7VXA - chains A and B of the 4 polymer chains in the assembly; structure by electron microscopy, 3.90 A resolution.

# Chain A
Name: Spike glycoprotein
From: Severe acute respiratory syndrome coronavirus 2
Reference sequence: P0DTC2 (SPIKE_SARS2); residue numbers follow UniProt; this construct covers 1-1208
Sequence (1261 residues; row label = number of the first residue in the row):
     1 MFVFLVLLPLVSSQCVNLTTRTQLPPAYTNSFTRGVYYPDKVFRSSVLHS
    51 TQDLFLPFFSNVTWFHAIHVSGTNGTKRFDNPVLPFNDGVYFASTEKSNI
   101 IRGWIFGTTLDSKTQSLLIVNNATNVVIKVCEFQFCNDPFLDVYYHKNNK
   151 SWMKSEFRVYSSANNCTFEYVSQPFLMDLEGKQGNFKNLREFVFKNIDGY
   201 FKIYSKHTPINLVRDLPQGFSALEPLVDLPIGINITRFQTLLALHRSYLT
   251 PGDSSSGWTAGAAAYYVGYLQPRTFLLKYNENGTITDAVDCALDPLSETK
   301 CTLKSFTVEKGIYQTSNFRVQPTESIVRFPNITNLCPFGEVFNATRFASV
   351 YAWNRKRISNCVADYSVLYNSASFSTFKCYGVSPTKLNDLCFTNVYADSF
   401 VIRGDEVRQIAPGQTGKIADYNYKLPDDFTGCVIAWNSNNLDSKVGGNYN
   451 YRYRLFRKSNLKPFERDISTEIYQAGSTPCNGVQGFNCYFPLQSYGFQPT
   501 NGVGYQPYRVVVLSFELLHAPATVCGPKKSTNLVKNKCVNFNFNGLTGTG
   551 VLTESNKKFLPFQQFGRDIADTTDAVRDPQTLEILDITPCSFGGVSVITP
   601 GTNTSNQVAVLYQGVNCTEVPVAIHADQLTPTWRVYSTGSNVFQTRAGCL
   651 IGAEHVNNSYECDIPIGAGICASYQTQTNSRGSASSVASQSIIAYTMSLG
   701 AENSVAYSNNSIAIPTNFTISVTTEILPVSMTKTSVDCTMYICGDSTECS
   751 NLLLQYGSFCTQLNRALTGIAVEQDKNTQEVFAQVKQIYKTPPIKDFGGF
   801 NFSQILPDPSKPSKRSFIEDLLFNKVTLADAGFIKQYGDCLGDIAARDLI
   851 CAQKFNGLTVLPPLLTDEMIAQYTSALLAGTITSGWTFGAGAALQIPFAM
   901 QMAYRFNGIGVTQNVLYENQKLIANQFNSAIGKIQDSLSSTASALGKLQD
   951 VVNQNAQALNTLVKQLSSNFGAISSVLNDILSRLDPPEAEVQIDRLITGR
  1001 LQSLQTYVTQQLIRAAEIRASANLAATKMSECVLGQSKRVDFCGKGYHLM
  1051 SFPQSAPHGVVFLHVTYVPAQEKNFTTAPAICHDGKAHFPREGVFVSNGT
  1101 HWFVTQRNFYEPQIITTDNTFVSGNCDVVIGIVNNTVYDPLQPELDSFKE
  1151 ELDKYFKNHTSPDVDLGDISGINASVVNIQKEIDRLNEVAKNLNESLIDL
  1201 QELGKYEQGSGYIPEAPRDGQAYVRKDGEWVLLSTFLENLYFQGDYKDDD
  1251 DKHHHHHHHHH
Disordered / not traced: 1-13, 70-76, 248-254, 621-640, 677-688, 828-853, 1148-1261
Cystine bridges: Cys-131/Cys-166, Cys-291/Cys-301, Cys-336/Cys-361, Cys-379/Cys-432, Cys-391/Cys-525, Cys-480/Cys-488, Cys-538/Cys-590, Cys-617/Cys-649, Cys-662/Cys-671, Cys-738/Cys-760, Cys-743/Cys-749, Cys-1032/Cys-1043, Cys-1082/Cys-1126
Sequence notes: variant Asp-142 (Gly in P0DTC2), Lys-154 (Glu in P0DTC2), Arg-452 (Leu in P0DTC2), Gln-484 (Glu in P0DTC2), Gly-614 (Asp in P0DTC2), Arg-681 (Pro in P0DTC2), Gly-682 (Arg in P0DTC2), Ser-683 (Arg in P0DTC2), Ser-685 (Arg in P0DTC2), Pro-986 (Lys in P0DTC2), Pro-987 (Val in P0DTC2); expression tag (1209-1261)
UniProt features mapped onto this chain:
  - region: Asn-280 to Cys-301 (Putative superantigen), Arg-403 to Asp-405 (Integrin-binding motif), Asn-448 to Tyr-451, Tyr-453 to Phe-456 (Immunodominant HLA epitope recognized by the CD8+), Ser-816 to Tyr-837 (Fusion peptide 1), Lys-835 to Phe-855 (Fusion peptide 2), Asp-1163 to Glu-1202 (Heptad repeat 2)
  - site: Arg-815, Ser-816 (Cleavage)
  - glycosylation: Asn-17 (N-linked (GlcNAc...) (complex) asparagine), Asn-61 (N-linked (GlcNAc...) (hybrid) asparagine), Asn-74 (N-linked (GlcNAc...) (complex) asparagine), Asn-122 (N-linked (GlcNAc...) (hybrid) asparagine), Asn-149 (N-linked (GlcNAc...) (complex) asparagine), Asn-165 (N-linked (GlcNAc...) (complex) asparagine), Asn-234 (N-linked (GlcNAc...) (high mannose) asparagine), Asn-282 (N-linked (GlcNAc...) (complex) asparagine), Thr-323 (O-linked (GalNAc) threonine), Ser-325 (O-linked (HexNAc...) serine), Asn-331 (N-linked (GlcNAc...) (complex) asparagine), Asn-343 (N-linked (GlcNAc...) (complex) asparagine), Asn-603 (N-linked (GlcNAc...) (hybrid) asparagine), Asn-616 (N-linked (GlcNAc...) (complex) asparagine), Asn-657 (N-linked (GlcNAc...) (complex) asparagine), Thr-676 (O-linked (GlcNAc...) threonine), Thr-678 (O-linked (GlcNAc...) threonine), Asn-709 (N-linked (GlcNAc...) (high mannose) asparagine), Asn-717 (N-linked (GlcNAc...) (hybrid) asparagine), Asn-801 (N-linked (GlcNAc...) (hybrid) asparagine) and 6 more in UniProt
  - natural variant: Leu-5 (L5F: In strain: Iota/B.1.526), Ser-13 (S13I: In strain: Epsilon/B.1.427/B.1.429), Leu-18 (L18F: In strain: Beta/B.1.351, Gamma/P.1 and 1 more), Thr-19 (T19I: In strain: Omicron/BQ.1.1, Omicron/XBB.1.5 and 1 more; T19R: In strain: Delta/B.1.617.2, Omicron/BA.2 and 4 more), Thr-20 (T20N: In strain: Gamma/P.1), Leu-24 to Ala-27 (sequence variant, change not given here; In strain: Omicron/BA.2, Omicron/BA.2.12.1 and 6 more), Pro-26 (P26S: In strain: Gamma/P.1), Gln-52 (Q52H: In strain: Omicron/EG.5.1), Ala-67 (A67V: In strain: Eta/B.1.525, Omicron/BA.1), His-69 to Val-70 (deletion: In strain: Alpha/B.1.1.7, Eta/B.1.525 and 5 more), Gly-75 (G75V: In strain: Lambda/C.37), Thr-76 (T76I: In strain: Lambda/C.37), 81 further natural variant entries in UniProt
  - mutagenesis: His-69 to Val-70 (Increased incorporation of cleaved spike into virions), Asn-121 (N121Q: Partial loss of biliverdin affinity), Arg-190 (R190K: Partial loss of biliverdin affinity), Asn-234 (N234Q: Increased resistance to neutralizing antibodies), Asn-331 (N331Q: Reduced viral infectivity), Asn-343 (N343Q: Reduced viral infectivity), Tyr-453 (Y453F: Decreased HLA binding to NF9 epitope. Increased binding affinity to human ACE2), Ala-475 (A475V: Increased resistance to neutralizing antibodies), Val-483 (V483A: Increased resistance to neutralizing antibodies), Phe-490 (F490L: Increased resistance to neutralizing antibodies and human covalescent sera neutralization), Gln-493 (Q493N: Reduced host ACE2-binding affinity in vitro; Q493Y: Reduced host ACE2-binding affinity in vitro), Asn-501 (N501T: Reduced host ACE2-binding affinity in vitro; N501Y: Increased binding affinity to human ACE2), 7 further mutagenesis entries in UniProt

# Chain B
Name: Spike glycoprotein
From: Severe acute respiratory syndrome coronavirus 2
Reference sequence: P0DTC2 (SPIKE_SARS2); the author numbering skips numbers that UniProt does not, so the offset changes along the chain: 1-827 = UniProt 1-827; 834-1214 = UniProt 828-1208
Sequence (1261 residues; row label = number of the first residue in the row; note: 6 numbers in that range are skipped by the numbering (no residue carries them; nothing is unmodelled there)):
     1 MFVFLVLLPLVSSQCVNLTTRTQLPPAYTNSFTRGVYYPDKVFRSSVLHS
    51 TQDLFLPFFSNVTWFHAIHVSGTNGTKRFDNPVLPFNDGVYFASTEKSNI
   101 IRGWIFGTTLDSKTQSLLIVNNATNVVIKVCEFQFCNDPFLDVYYHKNNK
   151 SWMKSEFRVYSSANNCTFEYVSQPFLMDLEGKQGNFKNLREFVFKNIDGY
   201 FKIYSKHTPINLVRDLPQGFSALEPLVDLPIGINITRFQTLLALHRSYLT
   251 PGDSSSGWTAGAAAYYVGYLQPRTFLLKYNENGTITDAVDCALDPLSETK
   301 CTLKSFTVEKGIYQTSNFRVQPTESIVRFPNITNLCPFGEVFNATRFASV
   351 YAWNRKRISNCVADYSVLYNSASFSTFKCYGVSPTKLNDLCFTNVYADSF
   401 VIRGDEVRQIAPGQTGKIADYNYKLPDDFTGCVIAWNSNNLDSKVGGNYN
   451 YRYRLFRKSNLKPFERDISTEIYQAGSTPCNGVQGFNCYFPLQSYGFQPT
   501 NGVGYQPYRVVVLSFELLHAPATVCGPKKSTNLVKNKCVNFNFNGLTGTG
   551 VLTESNKKFLPFQQFGRDIADTTDAVRDPQTLEILDITPCSFGGVSVITP
   601 GTNTSNQVAVLYQGVNCTEVPVAIHADQLTPTWRVYSTGSNVFQTRAGCL
   651 IGAEHVNNSYECDIPIGAGICASYQTQTNSRGSASSVASQSIIAYTMSLG
   701 AENSVAYSNNSIAIPTNFTISVTTEILPVSMTKTSVDCTMYICGDSTECS
   751 NLLLQYGSFCTQLNRALTGIAVEQDKNTQEVFAQVKQIYKTPPIKDFGGF
   801 NFSQILPDPSKPSKRSFIEDLLFNKVT
   834 LADAGFIKQYGDCLGDIAARDLICAQKFNGLTVLPPLLTDEMIAQYTSAL
   884 LAGTITSGWTFGAGAALQIPFAMQMAYRFNGIGVTQNVLYENQKLIANQF
   934 NSAIGKIQDSLSSTASALGKLQDVVNQNAQALNTLVKQLSSNFGAISSVL
   984 NDILSRLDPPEAEVQIDRLITGRLQSLQTYVTQQLIRAAEIRASANLAAT
  1034 KMSECVLGQSKRVDFCGKGYHLMSFPQSAPHGVVFLHVTYVPAQEKNFTT
  1084 APAICHDGKAHFPREGVFVSNGTHWFVTQRNFYEPQIITTDNTFVSGNCD
  1134 VVIGIVNNTVYDPLQPELDSFKEELDKYFKNHTSPDVDLGDISGINASVV
  1184 NIQKEIDRLNEVAKNLNESLIDLQELGKYEQGSGYIPEAPRDGQAYVRKD
  1234 GEWVLLSTFLENLYFQGDYKDDDDKHHHHHHHHH
Disordered / not traced: 1-13, 70-76, 248-254, 621-640, 677-688, 834-853, 1154-1267
Cystine bridges: Cys-131/Cys-166, Cys-291/Cys-301, Cys-336/Cys-361, Cys-379/Cys-432, Cys-391/Cys-525, Cys-480/Cys-488, Cys-538/Cys-590, Cys-617/Cys-649, Cys-662/Cys-671, Cys-738/Cys-760, Cys-743/Cys-749, Cys-1038/Cys-1049, Cys-1088/Cys-1132
Sequence notes: variant Asp-142 (Gly in P0DTC2), Lys-154 (Glu in P0DTC2), Arg-452 (Leu in P0DTC2), Gln-484 (Glu in P0DTC2), Gly-614 (Asp in P0DTC2), Arg-681 (Pro in P0DTC2), Gly-682 (Arg in P0DTC2), Ser-683 (Arg in P0DTC2), Ser-685 (Arg in P0DTC2), Pro-992 (Lys986 in P0DTC2), Pro-993 (Val987 in P0DTC2); expression tag (1215-1267)
UniProt features mapped onto this chain:
  - region: Asn-280 to Cys-301 (Putative superantigen), Arg-403 to Asp-405 (Integrin-binding motif), Asn-448 to Tyr-451, Tyr-453 to Phe-456 (Immunodominant HLA epitope recognized by the CD8+), Ser-816 to Tyr-843 (Fusion peptide 1), Lys-841 to Phe-861 (Fusion peptide 2), Asp-1169 to Glu-1208 (Heptad repeat 2)
  - site: Arg-815, Ser-816 (Cleavage)
  - glycosylation: Asn-17 (N-linked (GlcNAc...) (complex) asparagine), Asn-61 (N-linked (GlcNAc...) (hybrid) asparagine), Asn-74 (N-linked (GlcNAc...) (complex) asparagine), Asn-122 (N-linked (GlcNAc...) (hybrid) asparagine), Asn-149 (N-linked (GlcNAc...) (complex) asparagine), Asn-165 (N-linked (GlcNAc...) (complex) asparagine), Asn-234 (N-linked (GlcNAc...) (high mannose) asparagine), Asn-282 (N-linked (GlcNAc...) (complex) asparagine), Thr-323 (O-linked (GalNAc) threonine), Ser-325 (O-linked (HexNAc...) serine), Asn-331 (N-linked (GlcNAc...) (complex) asparagine), Asn-343 (N-linked (GlcNAc...) (complex) asparagine), Asn-603 (N-linked (GlcNAc...) (hybrid) asparagine), Asn-616 (N-linked (GlcNAc...) (complex) asparagine), Asn-657 (N-linked (GlcNAc...) (complex) asparagine), Thr-676 (O-linked (GlcNAc...) threonine), Thr-678 (O-linked (GlcNAc...) threonine), Asn-709 (N-linked (GlcNAc...) (high mannose) asparagine), Asn-717 (N-linked (GlcNAc...) (hybrid) asparagine), Asn-801 (N-linked (GlcNAc...) (hybrid) asparagine) and 6 more in UniProt

# How chain A and chain B interact
Residue-residue contacts - 147 pairs, chain A then chain B:
  Arg-319(A) / Asp-745(B)  salt bridge
  Arg-357(A) / Pro-230(B)  hydrogen bond (side chain-backbone)
  Arg-357(A) / Ile-231(B)  hydrogen bond (side chain-backbone)
  Arg-357(A) / Gly-232(B)
  Gly-381(A) / Arg-989(B)  hydrogen bond (backbone-side chain)
  Val-382(A) / Arg-989(B)
  Ser-383(A) / Arg-989(B)  hydrogen bond (backbone-backbone)
  Ser-383(A) / Leu-990(B)
  Ser-383(A) / Asp-991(B)  hydrogen bond
  Pro-384(A) / Asp-991(B)
  Lys-386(A) / Ser-988(B)
  Lys-386(A) / Arg-989(B)
  Leu-390(A) / Ser-988(B)
  Leu-390(A) / Arg-989(B)
  Thr-430(A) / Arg-989(B)
  Ala-475(A) / Ser-383(B)  hydrogen bond (backbone-side chain)
  Gly-476(A) / Ser-383(B)
  Ser-477(A) / Tyr-369(B)  hydrogen bond
  Ser-477(A) / Pro-384(B)
  Phe-486(A) / Lys-378(B)
  Phe-486(A) / Cys-379(B)
  Leu-517(A) / Arg-989(B)
  Ala-520(A) / Lys-41(B)
  Pro-521(A) / Lys-41(B)
  Thr-547(A) / Asn-984(B)  hydrogen bond (backbone-side chain)
  Phe-559(A) / Phe-43(B)  hydrophobic
  Leu-560(A) / Tyr-38(B)  hydrophobic
  Phe-562(A) / Tyr-38(B)  hydrophobic
  Phe-562(A) / Lys-41(B)
  Phe-562(A) / Glu-224(B)
  Phe-562(A) / Pro-225(B)  hydrophobic
  Gln-563(A) / Lys-41(B)
  Gln-563(A) / Val-42(B)
  Gln-563(A) / Phe-43(B)
  Gln-564(A) / Lys-41(B)  hydrogen bond
  Phe-565(A) / Lys-41(B)
  Phe-565(A) / Val-42(B)
  Phe-565(A) / Phe-43(B)  hydrogen bond (backbone-backbone)
  Gly-566(A) / Phe-43(B)
  Arg-567(A) / Val-42(B)
  Arg-567(A) / Phe-43(B)  hydrogen bond (backbone-backbone)
  Arg-567(A) / Arg-44(B)
  Asp-568(A) / Arg-44(B)
  Ile-569(A) / Val-47(B)  hydrophobic
  Ala-570(A) / Asn-862(B)
  Ala-570(A) / Val-969(B)  hydrophobic
  Asp-571(A) / Arg-44(B)  salt bridge
  Thr-572(A) / Asn-862(B)
  Thr-588(A) / Phe-861(B)
  Pro-589(A) / Phe-861(B)
  Phe-592(A) / Lys-860(B)
  Phe-592(A) / Leu-864(B)
  Phe-592(A) / Thr-865(B)
  Gln-613(A) / Leu-867(B)
  Pro-665(A) / Leu-870(B)  hydrophobic
  Gly-667(A) / Pro-869(B)
  Gly-667(A) / Leu-870(B)
  Ala-668(A) / Pro-869(B)  hydrogen bond (backbone-backbone)
  Ala-668(A) / Leu-870(B)
  Ala-668(A) / Thr-872(B)
  Gly-669(A) / Leu-870(B)  hydrogen bond (backbone-backbone)
  Gly-669(A) / Thr-872(B)
  Gly-669(A) / Met-875(B)
  Thr-696(A) / Met-875(B)
  Met-697(A) / Leu-871(B)  hydrophobic
  Met-697(A) / Met-875(B)  hydrophobic
  Met-697(A) / Tyr-879(B)
  Leu-699(A) / Ile-788(B)
  Leu-699(A) / Met-875(B)  hydrophobic
  Leu-699(A) / Gln-878(B)
  Leu-699(A) / Tyr-879(B)
  Gly-700(A) / Lys-786(B)
  Gly-700(A) / Ile-788(B)
  Ala-701(A) / Gln-787(B)
  Ala-701(A) / Ile-788(B)  hydrogen bond (backbone-backbone)
  Glu-702(A) / Ile-788(B)
  Asn-703(A) / Gln-787(B)  hydrogen bond
  Asn-703(A) / Ile-788(B)  hydrogen bond (backbone-backbone)
  Asn-703(A) / Tyr-789(B)
  Asn-703(A) / Lys-790(B)  hydrogen bond (backbone-backbone)
  Val-705(A) / Lys-790(B)
  Val-705(A) / Thr-889(B)
  Val-705(A) / Ser-890(B)
  Ala-706(A) / Gln-901(B)  hydrogen bond (backbone-side chain)
  Tyr-707(A) / Pro-792(B)  hydrophobic
  Tyr-707(A) / Asp-796(B)  hydrogen bond (side chain-backbone)
  Tyr-707(A) / Gln-901(B)
  Tyr-707(A) / Phe-904(B)
  Ser-708(A) / Gln-901(B)
  Ser-708(A) / Pro-903(B)
  Asn-709(A) / Asp-796(B)  hydrogen bond
  Asn-709(A) / Pro-903(B)
  Ser-711(A) / Gln-901(B)
  Ser-711(A) / Pro-903(B)
  Ile-712(A) / Gln-901(B)
  Ala-713(A) / Leu-900(B)
  Ala-713(A) / Gln-901(B)  hydrogen bond (backbone-backbone)
  Pro-715(A) / Leu-900(B)  hydrophobic
  Gln-957(A) / Arg-765(B)
  Thr-961(A) / Ser-758(B)
  Thr-961(A) / Gln-762(B)  hydrogen bond
  Gln-965(A) / Tyr-756(B)
  Gln-965(A) / Ser-758(B)  hydrogen bond
  Gln-965(A) / Phe-759(B)
  Ser-968(A) / Gln-755(B)
  Ser-968(A) / Gly-757(B)
  Asn-969(A) / Gln-755(B)  hydrogen bond (backbone-backbone)
  Phe-970(A) / Gln-755(B)  hydrogen bond (backbone-backbone)
  Phe-970(A) / Tyr-756(B)
  Phe-970(A) / Phe-759(B)  hydrophobic
  Gly-971(A) / Gln-755(B)
  Gly-971(A) / Tyr-756(B)
  Gln-1002(A) / Gln-1011(B)  hydrogen bond
  Thr-1006(A) / Gln-1011(B)  hydrogen bond
  Ile-1013(A) / Leu-1018(B)  hydrophobic
  Glu-1017(A) / Arg-1025(B)  salt bridge
  Arg-1039(A) / Thr-1033(B)
  Arg-1039(A) / Glu-1037(B)  salt bridge
  Val-1040(A) / Ser-1036(B)
  Val-1040(A) / Glu-1037(B)
  Val-1040(A) / Gly-1041(B)
  Asp-1041(A) / Gly-895(B)
  Asp-1041(A) / Leu-1040(B)
  Lys-1045(A) / Gly-897(B)
  Gly-1046(A) / Ala-896(B)
  Glu-1072(A) / Ala-899(B)
  Glu-1072(A) / Leu-900(B)
  Asn-1074(A) / Gln-901(B)
  Thr-1077(A) / Met-906(B)
  Ala-1078(A) / Met-906(B)
  Pro-1079(A) / Met-906(B)
  Phe-1089(A) / Gln-919(B)
  Phe-1089(A) / Asn-920(B)
  Phe-1089(A) / Tyr-923(B)  hydrophobic
  Pro-1090(A) / Gln-919(B)  hydrogen bond (backbone-side chain)
  Arg-1107(A) / Trp-892(B)
  Arg-1107(A) / Tyr-910(B)
  Phe-1121(A) / Gln-919(B)
  Ser-1123(A) / Asn-920(B)
  Ser-1123(A) / Tyr-923(B)  hydrogen bond
  Ser-1123(A) / Glu-1117(B)
  Gly-1124(A) / Tyr-923(B)
  Val-1128(A) / Tyr-923(B)  hydrophobic
  Val-1129(A) / Tyr-923(B)  hydrophobic
  Ile-1130(A) / Gln-926(B)
  Leu-1141(A) / Leu-1147(B)  hydrophobic
  Leu-1145(A) / Glu-1150(B)
Also at the interface, not in a pair above, chain A (105 interface residues in all): Gln-314, Asn-317, Thr-478, Asn-487, Phe-515, Gly-548, Thr-549, Lys-557, Lys-558, Arg-646, Ala-647, Ile-666, Ile-670, Ser-704, Gly-999, Ser-1003, Thr-1009, Gln-1010, Tyr-1047
Also at the interface, not in a pair above, chain B (97 interface residues in all): Asp-40, Ser-45, Asn-282, Thr-385, Asp-737, Met-740, Thr-768, Ile-794, Phe-797, Pro-868, Ile-902, Glu-924, Leu-987, Leu-1007, Gln-1008, Thr-1015, Gln-1042, Arg-1045, Ser-1153

# In short
The interface between chain A and chain B involves 105 residues on one side and 97 on the other, with 29
hydrogen bonds and 4 salt bridges. Polar pairs include Arg-319(A)/Asp-745(B), Asp-571(A)/Arg-44(B) and
Glu-1017(A)/Arg-1025(B). From UniProt: 20 mutagenesis sites on chain A.
Both chains are Spike glycoprotein (Severe acute respiratory syndrome coronavirus 2). Entry 7VXA (SARS-CoV-2
Kappa variant spike protein in complex with ACE2, state C2a) was determined by electron microscopy together
with 7VX4, 7VX5, 7VX9, 7VXB, 7VXC, 7VXD and 3 further entries from the same study.
